8EO8 - chains A and D of the 5 polymer chains in the assembly; structure by X-ray diffraction, 2.30 A resolution.

[Chain A]
Molecule: MHC class I antigen
Source organism: Homo sapiens
UniProtKB: F4NBT2 (F4NBT2_HUMAN); residues 1-276 here correspond to UniProt positions 25-300 (UniProt number = residue number + 24)
Sequence (276 residues; each row starts with the number of its first residue):
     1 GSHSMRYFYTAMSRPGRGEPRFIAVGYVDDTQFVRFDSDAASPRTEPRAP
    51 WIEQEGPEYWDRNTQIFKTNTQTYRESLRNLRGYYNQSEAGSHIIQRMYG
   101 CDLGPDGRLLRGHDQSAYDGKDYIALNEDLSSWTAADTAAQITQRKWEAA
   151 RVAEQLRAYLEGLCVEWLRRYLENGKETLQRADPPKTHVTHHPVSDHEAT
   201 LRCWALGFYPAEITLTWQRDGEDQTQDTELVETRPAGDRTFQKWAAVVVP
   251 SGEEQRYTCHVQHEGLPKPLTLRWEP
Not modelled in the structure: 1
Cystine bridges: Cys101-Cys164, Cys203-Cys259

[Chain D]
Molecule: 3180 alpha chain
Source organism: Homo sapiens
Sequence (206 residues; numbered -1 to 218; 14 numbers in that range are skipped by the numbering (no residue carries them; nothing is unmodelled there); the number before each row is that of its first residue; numbers below 1 keep their minus sign (Ser-1 is residue -1)):
    -1 SAGENVEQHPSTLSVQEGDSAVIKCTYSDSA
    36 SNYFPWYKQELGKRPQLIIDIRSN
    63 VGEKKD
    74 QRIAVTLNKTAKHFSLHITETQPEDSAVYFCAADGGAGSYQLTFGKGTKL
   124 SVIPNIQNPDPAVYQLRDSKSSDKSVCLFTDFDSQTNVSQSKDSDVYITD
   174 KCVLDMRSMDFKSNSAVAWSNKSDFACANAFNNSIIPEDTFFPSP
Cystine bridges: Cys23-Cys104, Cys150-Cys200

[How chain A and chain D interact]
Contacting residue pairs - 15 pairs, chain A then chain D:
  Glu58(A) - Ala110(D)
  Arg62(A) - Ala29(D)
  Gln65(A) - Gly111(D)  hydrogen bond (side chain-backbone)
  Gln65(A) - Tyr113(D)
  Ile66(A) - Tyr113(D)
  Thr69(A) - Tyr113(D)
  Arg151(A) - Asp55(D)  salt bridge
  Arg151(A) - Arg57(D)
  Glu154(A) - Arg57(D)  salt bridge
  Gln155(A) - Arg57(D)
  Arg157(A) - Asn59(D)
  Ala158(A) - Arg57(D)
  Ala158(A) - Asn59(D)
  Glu161(A) - Asn59(D)  hydrogen bond
  Leu163(A) - Asn37(D)
Also at the interface, not in a pair above, chain A (13 interface residues in all): Glu166
Also at the interface, not in a pair above, chain D (12 interface residues in all): Tyr38, Ser58, Lys82, Ser112

[Summary]
The interface between chain A and chain D involves 13 residues on one side and 12 on the other; the contacts
include 2 hydrogen bonds and 2 salt bridges. Among the polar pairs are Arg151(A)-Asp55(D), Glu154(A)-Arg57(D)
and Gln65(A)-Gly111(D).
Chain A is MHC class I antigen and chain D is 3180 alpha chain, both from Homo sapiens; the structure,
Cross-reactive 3180 TCR recognition of HLA-B*35:01-NP8 epitope from 2005 H1N1 influenza strain, was determined
by X-ray diffraction.
